Entry 5AGV (X-ray diffraction, 1.93 A resolution); this record covers chains B and D.

Chain B:
Molecule: DNA polymerase III subunit beta
Source organism: Mycobacterium tuberculosis H37RV
Notes: EC 2.7.7.7
UniProtKB: I6XU56 (I6XU56_MYCTU); residues 1-402 here = UniProt positions 1-402
Amino-acid sequence (406 residues; each row starts with the number of its first residue; numbers below 1 keep their minus sign (Gly-3 is residue -3)):
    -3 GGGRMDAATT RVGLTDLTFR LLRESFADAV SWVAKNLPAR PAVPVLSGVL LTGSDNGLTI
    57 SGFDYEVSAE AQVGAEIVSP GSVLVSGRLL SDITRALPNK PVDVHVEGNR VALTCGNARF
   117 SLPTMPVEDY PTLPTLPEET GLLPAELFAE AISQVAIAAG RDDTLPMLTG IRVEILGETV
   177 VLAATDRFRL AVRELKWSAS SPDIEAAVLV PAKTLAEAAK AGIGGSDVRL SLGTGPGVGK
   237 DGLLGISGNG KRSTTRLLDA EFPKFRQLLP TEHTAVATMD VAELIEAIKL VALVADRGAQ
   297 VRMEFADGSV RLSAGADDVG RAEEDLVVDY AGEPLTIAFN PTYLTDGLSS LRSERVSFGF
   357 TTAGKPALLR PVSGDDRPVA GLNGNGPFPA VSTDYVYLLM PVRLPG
Disordered / not traced: -3 to 9
Sequence notes: expression tag (-3 to 0)
Bound ions: Ca2+ site 1: Leu33, Ala35 (together with (R,R)-2,3-butanediol); Na+ site 1: Ser57, Glu66; Na+ site 2: Glu142 (shared with 2 residues of chain A); Na+ site 3 near Glu282 (its only coordinating residue here); Na+ site 4: Gly294, Thr338; Na+ site 5 near Asp325 (its only coordinating residue here); Ca2+ site 2: Asn379, Gly380 (shared with 1 residue of chain A); Ca2+ site 3: Thr389 (together with (R,R)-2,3-butanediol)

Chain D:
Molecule: Cyclohexyl griselimycin
Source organism: Streptomyces caelicus
Amino-acid sequence (11 residues; row label = number of the first residue in the row):
     1 XVPTLPLVPX G
Modified positions: ACE (acetyl group) at position 1, MLU (N-methyl-D-leucine) at position 10; Val2, Val8 (n-methylvaline; MVA); Pro3, Pro6 ((4r)-4-methyl-l-proline; MP8); Thr4 (n-methylidene-l-threonine; NZC); Pro9 ((4s)-4-cyclohexyl-l-proline; PH6)
Glycans and other covalent adducts: covalent link Thr4-Gly11

How chain B and chain D interact:
Pairs across the interface - 31 pairs, chain B then chain D:
  Met163(B) with MLU_10(D)
  Thr181(B) with Leu5(D); Leu7(D)
  Arg183(B) with Thr4(D); Leu5(D), hydrogen bond (backbone-backbone); Leu7(D); MLU_10(D), hydrogen bond (side chain-backbone); Gly11(D), hydrogen bond (side chain-backbone)
  Phe184(B) with Val2(D); Pro3(D); Thr4(D); Leu5(D)
  Arg185(B) with Leu5(D)
  Leu186(B) with Leu5(D)
  Glu257(B) with Pro9(D)
  Pro259(B) with Leu7(D), hydrophobic; MLU_10(D)
  Lys260(B) with Val8(D)
  Gln263(B) with Val8(D)
  Leu264(B) with Leu5(D), hydrophobic; Pro6(D); Leu7(D), hydrophobic
  Pro362(B) with Leu5(D), hydrophobic; Pro6(D)
  Met396(B) with Pro3(D); Thr4(D); Leu5(D)
  Pro397(B) with Pro3(D)
  Val398(B) with ACE_1(D)
  Arg399(B) with ACE_1(D), hydrogen bond (backbone-backbone); Pro3(D)
Also at the interface, not in a pair above, chain B (22 interface residues in all): Leu164, Phe261, Gly360, Lys361, Leu394, Leu395

Summary:
22 residues of chain B face 11 of chain D across their interface; the contacts include 4 hydrogen bonds. Polar
contacts include Arg183(B)-MLU_10(D), Arg183(B)-Gly11(D) and Arg183(B)-Leu5(D). Asn379(B) and Gly380(B) form
the Ca2+ site 2. The Ca2+ site 1 is built by Leu33(B) and Ala35(B).
Chain B is DNA polymerase III subunit beta (Mycobacterium tuberculosis H37RV) and chain D is Cyclohexyl
griselimycin (Streptomyces caelicus); the structure, The sliding clamp of Mycobacterium tuberculosis in
complex with a natural product, was determined by X-ray diffraction together with 5AGU, 5AH2 and 5AH4 from the
same study.
